6BN9 - chains A and B of the 3 polymer chains in the assembly; structure by X-ray diffraction, 4.38 A resolution (low resolution: residue-level contacts below are approximate; hydrogen-bond / salt-bridge calls are withheld).

[Chain A]
Protein: DNA damage-binding protein 1
Source organism: Homo sapiens
Reference sequence: Q16531 (DDB1_HUMAN); numbering as in UniProt; present here: 1-393, 706-1140
Chain sequence (864 residues; each row starts with the number of its first residue; note: 304 numbers in that range are skipped by the numbering (no residue carries them; nothing is unmodelled there); numbers below 1 keep their minus sign (Met-27 is residue -27)):
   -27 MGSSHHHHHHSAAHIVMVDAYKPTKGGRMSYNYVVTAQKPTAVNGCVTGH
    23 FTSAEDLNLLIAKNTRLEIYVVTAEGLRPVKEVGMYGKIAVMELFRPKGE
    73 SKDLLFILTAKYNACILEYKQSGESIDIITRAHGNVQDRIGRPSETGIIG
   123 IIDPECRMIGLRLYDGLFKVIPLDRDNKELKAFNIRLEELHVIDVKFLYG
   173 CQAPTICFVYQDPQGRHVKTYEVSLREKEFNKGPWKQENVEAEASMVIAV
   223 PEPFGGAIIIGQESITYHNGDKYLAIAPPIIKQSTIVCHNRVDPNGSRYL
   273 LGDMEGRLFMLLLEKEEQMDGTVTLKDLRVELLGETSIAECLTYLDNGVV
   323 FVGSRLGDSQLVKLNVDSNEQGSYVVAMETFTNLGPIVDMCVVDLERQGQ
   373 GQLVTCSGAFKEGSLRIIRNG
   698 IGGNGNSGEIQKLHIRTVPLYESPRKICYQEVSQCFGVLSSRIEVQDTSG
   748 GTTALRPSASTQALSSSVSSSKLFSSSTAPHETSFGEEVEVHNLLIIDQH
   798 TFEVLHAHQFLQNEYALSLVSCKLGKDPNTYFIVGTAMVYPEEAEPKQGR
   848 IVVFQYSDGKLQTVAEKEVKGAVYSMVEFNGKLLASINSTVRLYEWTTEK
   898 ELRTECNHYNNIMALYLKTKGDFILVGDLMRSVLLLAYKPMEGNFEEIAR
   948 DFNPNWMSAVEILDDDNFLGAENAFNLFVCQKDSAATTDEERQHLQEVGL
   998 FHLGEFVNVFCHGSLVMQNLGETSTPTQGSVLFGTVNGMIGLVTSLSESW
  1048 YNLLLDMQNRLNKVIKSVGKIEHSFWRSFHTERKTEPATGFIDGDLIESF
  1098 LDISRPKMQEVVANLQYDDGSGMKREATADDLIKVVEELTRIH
Not modelled in the structure: -27 to 0, 288-294, 698-708, 771-775, 1016-1020
Sequence notes: initiating methionine (-27); expression tag (-26 to 0); linker (700-705)
Swiss-Prot annotation at these positions:
  - modified residue: Ser2 (N-acetylserine), Lys1067 (N6-acetyllysine), Thr1125 (Phosphothreonine)
  - natural variant: Asp184 to Gln186 (deletion: In WHIKERS), Arg188 (R188Q: In WHIKERS; R188W: In WHIKERS), Glu213 (E213K: In WHIKERS)
  - mutagenesis: Tyr316 to Asn319 (Impairs interaction with DDA1), Glu840 to Glu842 (Impairs interaction with AMBRA1, DTL, DET1, DCAF1, DCAF5, DCAF11 and DCAF8), Met910 to Tyr913 (Impairs interaction with AMBRA1, DTL and DCAF5), Trp953 (W953A: Impairs interaction with AMBRA1, ERCC8, DCAF5 and DCAF11)
  - cross-link: Lys1121 (Glycyl lysine isopeptide (Lys-Gly) (interchain with G-Cter in SUMO2))

[Chain B]
Protein: Protein cereblon
Source organism: Homo sapiens
Reference sequence: Q96SW2 (CRBN_HUMAN), isoform Q96SW2-2; residues 2-442 here correspond to UniProt positions 1-441 (UniProt number = residue number - 1)
Chain sequence (463 residues; numbered -20 to 442; the number before each row is that of its first residue; numbers below 1 keep their minus sign (Met-20 is residue -20)):
   -20 MGSSHHHHHHSAVDENLYFQGGMAGEGDQQDAAHNMGNHLPLLPESEEED
    30 EMEVEDQDSKEAKKPNIINFDTSLPTSHTYLGADMEEFHGRTLHDDDSCQ
    80 VIPVLPQVMMILIPGQTLPLQLFHPQEVSMVRNLIQKDRTFAVLAYSNVQ
   130 EREAQFGTTAEIYAYREEQDFGIEIVKVKAIGRQRFKVLELRTQSDGIQQ
   180 AKVQILPECVLPSTMSAVQLESLNKCQIFPSKPVSREDQCSYKWWQKYQK
   230 RKFHCANLTSWPRWLYSLYDAETLMDRIKKQLREWDENLKDDSLPSNPID
   280 FSYRVAACLPIDDVLRIQLLKIGSAIQRLRCELDIMNKCTSLCCKQCQET
   330 EITTKNEIFSLSLCGPMAAYVNPHGYVHETLTVYKACNLNLIGRPSTEHS
   380 WFPGYAWTVAQCKICASHIGWKFTATKKDMSPQKFWGLTRSALLPTIPDT
   430 EDEISPDKVILCL
Not modelled in the structure: -20 to 43, 210-218, 428-442
Sequence notes: initiating methionine (-20); expression tag (-19 to 1)
Metal / ion sites: Zn2+: Cys323, Cys326, Cys391, Cys394

[Chain A / chain B interface]
Pairs across the interface (85):
  Asn16(A) with Glu200(B)
  Glu117(A) with Gln206(B)
  Thr118(A) with Asn203(B); Ile207(B)
  Val164(A) with Ile207(B)
  Ile165(A) with Lys204(B); Ile207(B)
  Gln183(A) with Phe208(B); Pro209(B)
  Arg188(A) with Ile207(B); Pro209(B)
  Ala214(A) with Pro209(B)
  Glu215(A) with Pro209(B); Arg230(B)
  Ser217(A) with Lys204(B)
  Val259(A) with Lys204(B)
  Glu312(A) with Leu199(B); Glu200(B); Ser201(B)
  Arg327(A) with Gln198(B); Leu199(B); Glu200(B)
  Leu328(A) with Leu237(B)
  Pro358(A) with Leu237(B)
  Ile359(A) with Leu237(B)
  Val360(A) with Asn236(B); Leu237(B); Thr238(B); Ser239(B)
  Phe382(A) with His233(B); Asn236(B)
  Arg722(A) with Thr238(B); Trp240(B)
  Lys723(A) with Ser239(B)
  Ser781(A) with Lys222(B)
  Phe782(A) with Lys222(B)
  Glu784(A) with Lys222(B)
  Glu785(A) with Lys229(B)
  Glu787(A) with Arg242(B)
  Tyr812(A) with Pro241(B); Trp243(B)
  Leu814(A) with Trp243(B)
  Val836(A) with Trp243(B)
  Pro838(A) with Gln225(B)
  Ala841(A) with Leu247(B); Arg256(B)
  Pro843(A) with Trp243(B)
  Tyr871(A) with Trp240(B); Trp243(B); Leu244(B)
  Met910(A) with Tyr248(B); Arg309(B)
  Leu912(A) with Trp240(B); Leu244(B)
  Tyr913(A) with Trp240(B)
  Asp925(A) with Tyr248(B)
  Leu926(A) with Tyr245(B); Tyr248(B)
  Met927(A) with Leu190(B); Tyr248(B); Ser303(B); Ile305(B); Gln306(B)
  Ser929(A) with Gln306(B)
  Pro951(A) with Cys188(B); Leu190(B); Ser303(B)
  Asn952(A) with Leu190(B)
  Trp953(A) with Leu190(B); Pro191(B); Thr193(B); Tyr248(B)
  Asn970(A) with Pro191(B); Ala196(B)
  Phe972(A) with Ala196(B)
  Phe1003(A) with Ala196(B); Val197(B); Thr238(B)
  Asn1005(A) with Leu237(B); Thr238(B); Ser239(B)
  Val1033(A) with Val197(B); Leu237(B)
  Arg1080(A) with Val189(B); Pro191(B)
Other interface residues (no listed pair), chain A (55 interface residues in all): His163, Asp166, Met218, Glu842, Ala869, Ser955, Ala971
Other interface residues (no listed pair), chain B (42 interface residues in all): Ser192, Leu202, Ala235

[Overview]
The interface between chain A and chain B involves 55 residues on one side and 42 on the other. The Zn2+ site
is built by Cys323(B), Cys326(B), Cys391(B) and Cys394(B). Curated annotation (UniProt) lists 12 mutagenesis
sites on chain A.
Chain A is DNA damage-binding protein 1 and chain B is Protein cereblon, both from Homo sapiens; the
structure, Crystal structure of DDB1-CRBN-BRD4(BD1) complex bound to dBET70 PROTAC, was determined by X-ray
diffraction together with 6BN8, 6BN7, 6BNB and 6BOY from the same study.
